Entry 4IHY (X-ray diffraction, 2.90 A resolution); this record covers chains B and C of the 4 polymer chains in the assembly.

== Chain B ==
Protein: DNA-binding protein fis
Source organism: Escherichia coli
Reference sequence: C9QXL3 (C9QXL3_ECOD1); residue numbers follow UniProt; this construct covers 1-98
Sequence (98 residues; each row starts with the number of its first residue):
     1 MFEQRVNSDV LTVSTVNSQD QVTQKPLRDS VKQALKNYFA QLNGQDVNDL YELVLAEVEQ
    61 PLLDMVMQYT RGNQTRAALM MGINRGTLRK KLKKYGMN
What the authors report for this chain:
  - binding site for 27-bp DNA Strand A (chain C): Lys-90
  - mutagenesis - K90A: unchanged binding to F1
  - mutagenesis - K90A (10-fold): decreased binding to F27
  - mutagenesis - K90A (9-fold): decreased binding to F30
  - mutagenesis - K90A: abolished binding to non-specific DNA

== Chain C ==
Molecule: 27-bp DNA Strand A
Sequence (27 nucleotides; numbered 1 to 27; the number before each row is that of its first residue):
     1 AAATTTGTTT GIICICTGAG CAAATTT

== How chain B and chain C interact ==
Contacting residue pairs (11; chain B residue first):
  Gly-72(B) with DT6(C), phosphate contact
  Asn-73(B) with DT5(C), hydrogen bond to the phosphate; DT6(C), phosphate contact
  Gln-74(B) with DT6(C), hydrogen bond to the phosphate
  Thr-75(B) with DT5(C), sugar contact; DT6(C), hydrogen bond to the phosphate
  Arg-85(B) with DT6(C), base contact; DG7(C), hydrogen bond to the base; DT8(C), base contact
  Arg-89(B) with DG7(C), salt bridge to the phosphate; DT8(C), base contact
Other interface residues (no listed pair), chain B (7 interface residues in all): Arg-76

== Summary ==
The interface between chain B and chain C involves 7 residues on one side and 4 on the other, with 4 hydrogen
bonds and 1 salt bridge. Among the polar pairs are Arg-85(B)/DG7(C), Asn-73(B)/DT5(C) and Gln-74(B)/DT6(C).
From the paper: a binding site for 27-bp DNA Strand A (chain C) at Lys-90(B); K90A of chain B reduces binding
to F27.
Chain B is DNA-binding protein fis (Escherichia coli) and chain C is 27-bp DNA Strand A; the structure,
Crystal structure of Fis bound to 27bp Inosine substituted DNA F29-dI (AAATTTGTTTGIICICTGAGCAAATTT), was
determined by X-ray diffraction (same publication as 4IHV, 4IHW and 4IHX).
